1JQQ - chains A and B of the 4 polymer chains in the assembly; structure by X-ray diffraction, 2.65 A resolution.

# Chain A (and B)
Molecule: Peroxisomal membrane protein PAS20
Source organism: Saccharomyces cerevisiae
Notes: fragment: SH3 domain; chain B of this document is another copy of the same molecule, construct and numbering; everything in this record applies to it too
UniProt: P80667 (PEX13_YEAST); residues 5-92 here correspond to UniProt positions 299-386 (UniProt number = residue number + 294)
Chain sequence (92 residues; numbered 1 to 92; the number before each row is that of its first residue):
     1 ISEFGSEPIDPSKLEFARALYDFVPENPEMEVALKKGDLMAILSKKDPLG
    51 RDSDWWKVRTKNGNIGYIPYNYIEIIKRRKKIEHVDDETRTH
Unresolved in the structure: 80-92 (chain B: 83-92)
Differences from the reference sequence: cloning artifact (1-4)

# Chain A / chain B interface
Contacting residue pairs (8):
  Leu20(A) with Tyr72(B)
  Tyr21(A) with Tyr21(B); Tyr72(B)
  Lys36(A) with Tyr72(B), hydrogen bond
  Asn71(A) with Tyr21(B)
  Tyr72(A) with Leu20(B); Tyr21(B); Lys36(B), hydrogen bond
Interface residues without a listed pair, chain A (7 interface residues in all): Asp22, Val24
Interface residues without a listed pair, chain B (7 interface residues in all): Asp22, Val24, Asn71

# In short
The chain A/chain B interface involves 7 residues from each chain, with 2 hydrogen bonds. Its one
hydrogen-bonded contact is Lys36(A)-Tyr72(B).
Chain A and chain B are both Peroxisomal membrane protein PAS20 (Saccharomyces cerevisiae); the structure,
Crystal structure of Pex13p(301-386) SH3 domain, was determined by X-ray diffraction, deposited together with
1N5Z.
